Entry 6H6A (X-ray diffraction, 2.00 A resolution); this record covers chains D and E.

Chain D:
Molecule: Protein unc-119 homolog A
Organism: Homo sapiens
Reference sequence: Q13432 (U119A_HUMAN); numbering as in UniProt (aligned over 59-240)
Chain sequence (182 residues; row label = number of the first residue in the row):
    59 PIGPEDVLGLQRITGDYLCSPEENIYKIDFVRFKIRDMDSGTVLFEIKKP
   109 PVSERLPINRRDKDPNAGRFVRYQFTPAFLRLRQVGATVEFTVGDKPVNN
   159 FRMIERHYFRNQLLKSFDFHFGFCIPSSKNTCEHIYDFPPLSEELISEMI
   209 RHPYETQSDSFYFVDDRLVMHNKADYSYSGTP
Not modelled in the structure: 109-120, 239-240
Sequence notes: conflict Lys121 (Leu in Q13432)
Curated features (UniProtKB/Swiss-Prot):
  - binding site (tetradecanoate): Tyr131

Chain E:
Molecule: Gly-cys-gly-cys-ser-ser
Chain sequence (10 residues; numbered 501 to 510; the number before each row is that of its first residue):
   501 GCGCSSHPED
Not modelled in the structure: 507-510
Glycans and other covalent adducts: myristic acid (MYR) linked to Gly501

Interface between chain D and chain E:
Pairs across the interface - 20 pairs, chain D then chain E:
  Phe88(D) - Cys502(E)
  Phe91(D) - Cys502(E)
  Phe91(D) - Gly503(E)
  Ala125(D) - Cys504(E)
  Ala125(D) - Ser505(E)  hydrogen bond (backbone-backbone)
  Gly126(D) - Cys504(E)
  Gly126(D) - Ser506(E)
  Arg127(D) - Cys504(E)
  Phe128(D) - Cys504(E)
  Val129(D) - Gly503(E)
  Val129(D) - Cys504(E)  hydrophobic
  Tyr131(D) - Gly503(E)
  Val147(D) - Cys502(E)  hydrophobic
  Met161(D) - Cys502(E)  hydrophobic
  Glu163(D) - Gly501(E)  hydrogen bond (side chain-backbone)
  Ser218(D) - Gly501(E)  hydrogen bond (side chain-backbone)
  Tyr220(D) - Gly501(E)
  Tyr220(D) - Cys502(E)  hydrogen bond (side chain-backbone)
  Asn230(D) - Gly501(E)  hydrogen bond (side chain-backbone)
  Asn230(D) - Cys504(E)
Other interface residues (no listed pair), chain D (17 interface residues in all): Ile105, His192, Lys231

Overview:
17 residues of chain D and 6 residues of chain E are in contact, with 5 hydrogen bonds. Polar contacts include
Glu163(D)-Gly501(E), Ser218(D)-Gly501(E) and Tyr220(D)-Cys502(E). Covalently linked myristic acid: at
Gly501(E). UniProt lists tetradecanoate-binding residue Tyr131(D) on chain D.
Chain D is Protein unc-119 homolog A (Homo sapiens) and chain E is Gly-cys-gly-cys-ser-ser; the structure,
Crystal structure of UNC119 in complex with LCK peptide, was determined by X-ray diffraction.
